PDB entry 6S1C | X-ray diffraction, 6.10 A resolution (low resolution: residue-level contacts below are approximate; hydrogen-bond / salt-bridge calls are withheld) | chains C and D of the 4 polymer chains in the assembly

Chain C:
Name: Chromosome transmission fidelity protein 8
Source organism: Saccharomyces cerevisiae (strain ATCC 204508 / S288c)
UniProtKB: P38877 (CTF8_YEAST); numbering as in UniProt (aligned over 1-133)
Amino-acid sequence (133 residues; numbered 1 to 133; the number before each row is that of its first residue):
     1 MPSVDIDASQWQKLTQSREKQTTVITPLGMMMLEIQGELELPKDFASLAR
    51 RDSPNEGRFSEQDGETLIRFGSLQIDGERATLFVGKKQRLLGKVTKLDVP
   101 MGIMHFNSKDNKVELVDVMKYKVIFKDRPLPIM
Unresolved in the structure: 1, 133

Chain D:
Name: Chromosome transmission fidelity protein 18
Source organism: Saccharomyces cerevisiae (strain ATCC 204508 / S288c)
UniProtKB: P49956 (CTF18_YEAST); numbering as in UniProt (aligned over 713-741)
Amino-acid sequence (33 residues; each row starts with the number of its first residue):
   709 GAMGNQTVKIWVKYNEGFSNAVRKNVTWNNLWE
Unresolved in the structure: 709-717
Construct notes: expression tag (709-712)
What the authors report for this chain:
  - mutagenesis - V730R/R731A/K732A: decreased binding to DNA polymerase epsilon catalytic subunit A

How chain C and chain D interact:
Residue-residue contacts (32):
  Pro2(C) - Trp736(D)
  Glu34(C) - Phe726(D)
  Ile35(C) - Val720(D)
  Gln36(C) - Tyr722(D)
  Gln36(C) - Asn723(D)
  Gln36(C) - Glu724(D)
  Gln36(C) - Gly725(D)
  Gln36(C) - Phe726(D)
  Gly37(C) - Lys721(D)
  Gly37(C) - Asn723(D)
  Glu38(C) - Val720(D)
  Glu38(C) - Lys721(D)
  Leu39(C) - Trp719(D)
  Leu39(C) - Val720(D)
  Glu40(C) - Ile718(D)
  Glu40(C) - Trp719(D)
  Leu41(C) - Ile718(D)
  Pro42(C) - Ile718(D)
  Arg58(C) - Ile718(D)
  Ile68(C) - Ile718(D)
  Phe70(C) - Ile718(D)
  Val84(C) - Trp719(D)
  Val84(C) - Val720(D)
  Gly85(C) - Ile718(D)
  Gln88(C) - Trp719(D)
  Gln88(C) - Val720(D)
  Phe106(C) - Trp740(D)
  Lys126(C) - Tyr722(D)
  Asp127(C) - Tyr722(D)
  Arg128(C) - Tyr722(D)
  Arg128(C) - Glu724(D)
  Pro129(C) - Tyr722(D)
Also at the interface, not in a pair above, chain C (26 interface residues in all): Ser3, Val4, Leu90, Asn111, Phe125

Overview:
The interface between chain C and chain D involves 26 residues on one side and 11 on the other. From the
paper: V730R/R731A/K732A of chain D reduce binding to DNA polymerase epsilon catalytic subunit A.
Chain C is Chromosome transmission fidelity protein 8 and chain D is Chromosome transmission fidelity protein
18, both from Saccharomyces cerevisiae (strain ATCC 204508 / S288c); the structure, P3221 crystal form of the
Ctf18-1-8/Pol2(1-528) complex, was determined by X-ray diffraction together with 6S2E and 6S2F from the same
study.
